2DYP - chains B and D of the 4 polymer chains in the assembly; structure by X-ray diffraction, 2.50 A resolution.

Chain B:
Name: Beta-2-microglobulin
From: Homo sapiens
Notes: fragment: residues in data base 24-219
Reference sequence: P61769 (B2MG_HUMAN); residues 1-99 here correspond to UniProt positions 21-119 (UniProt number = residue number + 20)
Sequence (100 residues; row label = number of the first residue in the row; numbering starts at 0):
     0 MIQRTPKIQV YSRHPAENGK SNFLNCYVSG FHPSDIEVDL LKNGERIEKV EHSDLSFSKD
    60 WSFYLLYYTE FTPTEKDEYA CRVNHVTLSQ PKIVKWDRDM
Sequence notes: initiating methionine (0)
Disulfide bonds: Cys-25/Cys-80
Swiss-Prot annotation at these positions:
  - modified residue: Gln-2 (Pyrrolidone carboxylic acid)
  - glycosylation: Ile-1 (N-linked (Glc) (glycation) isoleucine), Lys-19 (N-linked (Glc) (glycation) lysine), Lys-41 (N-linked (Glc) (glycation) lysine), Lys-48 (N-linked (Glc) (glycation) lysine), Lys-58 (N-linked (Glc) (glycation) lysine), Lys-91 (N-linked (Glc) (glycation) lysine), Lys-94 (N-linked (Glc) (glycation) lysine)

Chain D:
Name: Leukocyte immunoglobulin-like receptor subfamily B member 2
From: Homo sapiens
Reference sequence: Q8N423 (LIRB2_HUMAN); residues 1-196 here correspond to UniProt positions 24-219 (UniProt number = residue number + 23)
Sequence (196 residues; each row starts with the number of its first residue):
     1 GTIPKPTLWA EPDSVITQGS PVTLSCQGSL EAQEYRLYRE KKSASWITRI RPELVKNGQF
    61 RIPSITWEHT GRYGCQYYSR ARWSELSDPL VLVMTGAYPK PTLSAQPSPV VTSGGRVTLQ
   121 CESQVAFGGF ILCKEGEDEH PQCLNSQPHA RGSSRAIFSV GPVSPNRRWS HRCYGYDLNS
   181 PYVWSSPSDL LELLVP
Not modelled in the structure: 1-2, 136-138, 148-152, 196
Disulfide bonds: Cys-26/Cys-75, Cys-121/Cys-173, Cys-133/Cys-143
From the paper describing this entry:
  - contacts within the chain: Trp-67/Val-183 (hydrophobic contact)
  - conformationally variable residues (loop rearrangement): Trp-46 to Ile-50, Glu-53 to Asn-57
  - specificity-determining residues: Val-183 (proposed by the authors, not directly observed)

How chain B and chain D interact:
Residue-residue contacts (24; chain B residue first):
  Met-0(B) with Gln-124(D)
  Ile-1(B) with Gln-124(D); Ala-126(D), hydrophobic; Ser-153(D); Ser-154(D)
  Gln-2(B) with Gln-124(D), hydrogen bond (backbone-backbone); Val-125(D); Ala-126(D), hydrogen bond (backbone-backbone)
  Arg-3(B) with Ala-126(D)
  Thr-4(B) with Tyr-98(D); Val-125(D); Asp-177(D), hydrogen bond
  Lys-6(B) with Asp-177(D), salt bridge; Asn-179(D)
  Thr-86(B) with Tyr-98(D); Pro-99(D)
  Leu-87(B) with Ala-97(D); Tyr-98(D), hydrophobic
  Ser-88(B) with Gly-96(D), hydrogen bond (side chain-backbone); Ala-97(D), hydrogen bond (backbone-backbone); Tyr-98(D)
  Gln-89(B) with Gln-18(D)
  Lys-91(B) with Trp-67(D)
  Met-99(B) with Lys-42(D)
Other interface residues (no listed pair), chain B (15 interface residues in all): Val-85, Pro-90, Val-93
Other interface residues (no listed pair), chain D (15 interface residues in all): Glu-68
The authors on this interface:
  - residue pairs: Lys-91(B)/Trp-67(D) (cation-pi contact)
  - interface residues, chain B: Lys-6(B)
  - interface residues, chain D: Gln-124(D), Ser-153(D), Asp-177(D), Asn-179(D)

Overview:
Chain B and chain D each contribute 15 residues to their interface; the contacts include 5 hydrogen bonds and
1 salt bridge. Among the polar pairs are Lys-6(B)/Asp-177(D), Thr-4(B)/Asp-177(D) and Ser-88(B)/Gly-96(D). The
paper describes a cation-pi contact between Lys-91(B) and Trp-67(D). From the paper: interface residues
Lys-6(B) and Gln-124(D) among others; the specificity determinant Val-183(D).
Chain B is Beta-2-microglobulin and chain D is Leukocyte immunoglobulin-like receptor subfamily B member 2,
both from Homo sapiens; the structure, Crystal Structure of LILRB2(LIR2/ILT4/CD85d) complexed with HLA-G, was
determined by X-ray diffraction.
